1ZQM - chains T and A of the 3 polymer chains in the assembly; structure by X-ray diffraction, 3.20 A resolution.

[Chain T]
Molecule: 8-nt DNA strand
Sequence (8 nucleotides; numbered 1 to 8; the number before each row is that of its first residue):
     1 CATTAGAA

[Chain A]
Protein: Protein (DNA polymerase beta (e.c.2.7.7.7))
Organism: Homo sapiens
UniProt: P06746 (DPOB_HUMAN); residues 2-335 here correspond to UniProt positions 1-334 (UniProt number = residue number - 1)
Amino-acid sequence (335 residues; row label = number of the first residue in the row):
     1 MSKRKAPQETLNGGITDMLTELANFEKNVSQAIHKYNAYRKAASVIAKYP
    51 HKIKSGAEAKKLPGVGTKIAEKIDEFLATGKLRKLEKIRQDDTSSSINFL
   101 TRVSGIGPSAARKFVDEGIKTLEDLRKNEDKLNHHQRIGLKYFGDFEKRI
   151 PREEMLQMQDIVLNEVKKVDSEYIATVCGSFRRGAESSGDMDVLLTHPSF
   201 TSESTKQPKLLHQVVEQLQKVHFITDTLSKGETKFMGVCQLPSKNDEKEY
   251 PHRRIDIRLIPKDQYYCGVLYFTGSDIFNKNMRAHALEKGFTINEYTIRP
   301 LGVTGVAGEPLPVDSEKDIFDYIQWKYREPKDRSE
Not modelled in the structure: 1-8
Swiss-Prot annotation at these positions:
  - binding site (K(+)): Lys-61
  - binding site (Na(+)): Lys-61

[Chain T / chain A interface]
Contacting residue pairs - 12 pairs, chain T then chain A:
  DA2(T) with Tyr-296(A), sugar contact
  DT3(T) with Thr-233(A), phosphate contact; Lys-234(A), phosphate contact
  DT4(T) with Ser-229(A), phosphate contact; Lys-230(A), phosphate contact; Gly-231(A), phosphate contact; Glu-232(A), hydrogen bond to the phosphate; Thr-233(A), hydrogen bond to the phosphate; Lys-234(A), hydrogen bond to the phosphate
  DA5(T) with Ser-229(A), sugar contact; Lys-230(A), phosphate contact
  DG6(T) with Asn-133(A), phosphate contact
Also at the interface, not in a pair above, chain A (9 interface residues in all): His-134

[Summary]
The interface between chain T and chain A involves 5 residues on one side and 9 on the other; the contacts
include 3 hydrogen bonds. Polar contacts include DT4(T)/Glu-232(A), DT4(T)/Thr-233(A) and DT4(T)/Lys-234(A).
From UniProt: K+-binding residue Lys-61(A) and Na+-binding residue Lys-61(A) on chain A.
Chain T is an 8-nt DNA strand and chain A is Protein (DNA polymerase beta (e.c.2.7.7.7)) (Homo sapiens); the
structure, DNA polymerase beta (pol B) (e.c.2.7.7.7) complexed with seven base pairs of DNA; soaked in the
..., was determined by X-ray diffraction, deposited together with 1ZQA, 1ZQB, 1ZQC, 1ZQD, 1ZQE, 1ZQG and 28
further entries.
